PDB entry 7E5S | electron microscopy, 3.60 A resolution | chains A and R of the 19 polymer chains in the assembly

== Chain A ==
Molecule: Spike glycoprotein
Organism: Severe acute respiratory syndrome coronavirus 2
UniProtKB: P0DTC2 (SPIKE_SARS2); residues 1-1208 here = UniProt positions 1-1208
Amino-acid sequence (1281 residues; each row starts with the number of its first residue):
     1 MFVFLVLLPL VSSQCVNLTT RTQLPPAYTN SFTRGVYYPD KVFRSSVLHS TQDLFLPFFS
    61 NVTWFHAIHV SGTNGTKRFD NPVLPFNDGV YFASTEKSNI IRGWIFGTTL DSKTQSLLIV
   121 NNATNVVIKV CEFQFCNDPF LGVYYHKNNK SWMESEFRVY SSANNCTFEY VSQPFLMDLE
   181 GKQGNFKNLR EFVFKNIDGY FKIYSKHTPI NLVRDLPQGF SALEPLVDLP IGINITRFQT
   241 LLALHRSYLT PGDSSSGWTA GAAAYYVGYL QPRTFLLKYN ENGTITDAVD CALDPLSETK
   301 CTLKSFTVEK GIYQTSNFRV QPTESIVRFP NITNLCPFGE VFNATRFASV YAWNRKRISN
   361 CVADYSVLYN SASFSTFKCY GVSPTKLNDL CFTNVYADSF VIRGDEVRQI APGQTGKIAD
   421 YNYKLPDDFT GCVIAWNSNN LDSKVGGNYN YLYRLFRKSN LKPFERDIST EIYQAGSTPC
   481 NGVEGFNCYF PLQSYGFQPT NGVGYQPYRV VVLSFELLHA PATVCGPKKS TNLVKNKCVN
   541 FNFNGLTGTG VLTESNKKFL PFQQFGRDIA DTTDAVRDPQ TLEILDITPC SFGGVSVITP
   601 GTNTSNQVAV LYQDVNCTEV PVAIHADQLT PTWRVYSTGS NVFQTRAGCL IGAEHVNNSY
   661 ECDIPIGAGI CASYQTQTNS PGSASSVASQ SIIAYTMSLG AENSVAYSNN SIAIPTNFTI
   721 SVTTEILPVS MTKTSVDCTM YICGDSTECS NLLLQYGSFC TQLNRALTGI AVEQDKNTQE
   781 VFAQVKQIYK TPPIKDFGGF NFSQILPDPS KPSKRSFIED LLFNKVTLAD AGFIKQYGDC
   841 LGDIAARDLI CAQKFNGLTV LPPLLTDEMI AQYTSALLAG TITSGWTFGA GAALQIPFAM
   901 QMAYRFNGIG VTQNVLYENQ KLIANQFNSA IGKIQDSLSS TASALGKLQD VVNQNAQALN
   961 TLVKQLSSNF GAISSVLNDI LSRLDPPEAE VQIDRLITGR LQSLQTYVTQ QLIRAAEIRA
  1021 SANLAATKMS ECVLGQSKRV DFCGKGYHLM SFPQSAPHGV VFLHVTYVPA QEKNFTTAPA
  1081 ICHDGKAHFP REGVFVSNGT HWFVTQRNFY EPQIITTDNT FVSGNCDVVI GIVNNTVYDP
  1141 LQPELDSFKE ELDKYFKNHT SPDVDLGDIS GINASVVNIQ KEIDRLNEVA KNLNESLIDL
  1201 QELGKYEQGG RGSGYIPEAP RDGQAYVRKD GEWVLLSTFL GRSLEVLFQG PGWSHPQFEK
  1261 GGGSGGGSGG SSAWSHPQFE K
Not modelled in the structure: 1-13, 252-255, 621-640, 677-688, 828-853, 1148-1281
Construct notes: engineered mutation Gly682 (Arg in P0DTC2), Ser683 (Arg in P0DTC2), Ser685 (Arg in P0DTC2), Pro986 (Lys in P0DTC2), Pro987 (Val in P0DTC2); expression tag (1209-1281)
Disulfide bonds: Cys291-Cys301, Cys336-Cys361, Cys379-Cys432, Cys480-Cys488, Cys538-Cys590, Cys617-Cys649, Cys662-Cys671, Cys738-Cys760, Cys743-Cys749, Cys1032-Cys1043, Cys1082-Cys1126
Glycans and other covalent adducts: N-acetylglucosamine (NAG) linked to Asn717, Asn801, Asn1098
Curated features (UniProtKB/Swiss-Prot):
  - region: Asn280 to Cys301 (Putative superantigen), Arg403 to Asp405 (Integrin-binding motif), Asn448 to Phe456 (Immunodominant HLA epitope recognized by the CD8+), Pro681, Ala684 (Putative superantigen), Ser816 to Tyr837 (Fusion peptide 1), Lys835 to Phe855 (Fusion peptide 2), Asp1163 to Glu1202 (Heptad repeat 2)
  - site: Arg815, Ser816 (Cleavage)
  - glycosylation: Asn17 (N-linked (GlcNAc...) (complex) asparagine), Asn61 (N-linked (GlcNAc...) (hybrid) asparagine), Asn74 (N-linked (GlcNAc...) (complex) asparagine), Asn122 (N-linked (GlcNAc...) (hybrid) asparagine), Asn149 (N-linked (GlcNAc...) (complex) asparagine), Asn165 (N-linked (GlcNAc...) (complex) asparagine), Asn234 (N-linked (GlcNAc...) (high mannose) asparagine), Asn282 (N-linked (GlcNAc...) (complex) asparagine), Thr323 (O-linked (GalNAc) threonine), Ser325 (O-linked (HexNAc...) serine), Asn331 (N-linked (GlcNAc...) (complex) asparagine), Asn343 (N-linked (GlcNAc...) (complex) asparagine), Asn603 (N-linked (GlcNAc...) (hybrid) asparagine), Asn616 (N-linked (GlcNAc...) (complex) asparagine), Asn657 (N-linked (GlcNAc...) (complex) asparagine), Thr676 (O-linked (GlcNAc...) threonine), Thr678 (O-linked (GlcNAc...) threonine), Asn709 (N-linked (GlcNAc...) (high mannose) asparagine), Asn717 (N-linked (GlcNAc...) (hybrid) asparagine), Asn801 (N-linked (GlcNAc...) (hybrid) asparagine) and 6 more in UniProt
  - natural variant: Leu5 (L5F: In strain: Iota/B.1.526), Ser13 (S13I: In strain: Epsilon/B.1.427/B.1.429), Leu18 (L18F: In strain: Beta/B.1.351, Gamma/P.1 and 1 more), Thr19 (T19I: In strain: Omicron/BQ.1.1, Omicron/XBB.1.5 and 1 more; T19R: In strain: Delta/B.1.617.2, Omicron/BA.2 and 4 more), Thr20 (T20N: In strain: Gamma/P.1), Leu24 to Ala27 (sequence variant, change not given here; In strain: Omicron/BA.2, Omicron/BA.2.12.1 and 6 more), Pro26 (P26S: In strain: Gamma/P.1), Gln52 (Q52H: In strain: Omicron/EG.5.1), Ala67 (A67V: In strain: Eta/B.1.525, Omicron/BA.1), His69 to Val70 (deletion: In strain: Alpha/B.1.1.7, Eta/B.1.525 and 5 more), Gly75 (G75V: In strain: Lambda/C.37), Thr76 (T76I: In strain: Lambda/C.37), 82 further natural variant entries in UniProt
  - mutagenesis: His69 to Val70 (Increased incorporation of cleaved spike into virions), Asn121 (N121Q: Partial loss of biliverdin affinity), Arg190 (R190K: Partial loss of biliverdin affinity), Asn234 (N234Q: Increased resistance to neutralizing antibodies), Asn331 (N331Q: Reduced viral infectivity), Asn343 (N343Q: Reduced viral infectivity), Leu452 (L452R: Increased resistance to neutralizing antibodies. Decreases HLA binding to NF9 epitope. Increased binding affinity to human ACE2), Tyr453 (Y453F: Decreased HLA binding to NF9 epitope. Increased binding affinity to human ACE2), Ala475 (A475V: Increased resistance to neutralizing antibodies), Val483 (V483A: Increased resistance to neutralizing antibodies), Glu484 (E484D: Increased replication in human TMEM106B overexpressing cells), Phe490 (F490L: Increased resistance to neutralizing antibodies and human covalescent sera neutralization), 12 further mutagenesis entries in UniProt
What the authors report for this chain:
  - mutagenesis - R246I: decreased binding to FC05

== Chain R ==
Molecule: HB27 heavy chain
Organism: Homo sapiens
Amino-acid sequence (223 residues; each row starts with the number of its first residue):
     1 EVKLVESGGG LVKPGGSLRL SCAASGFTFT NYGMSWVRQA PGKRLEWVAE ISSGGSYTYY
    61 PDTVTGRFTI SRDNAKNTLY LQMNSLRAED TAVYYCARFR YGGGGTVDYW GQGTLVTVSS
   121 ASTKGPSVFP LAPSSKSTSG GTAALGCLVK DYFPEPVTVS WNSGALTSGV HTFPAVLQSS
   181 GLYSLSSVVT VPSSSLGTQT YICNVNHKPS NTKVDKKVEP KSC
Not modelled in the structure: 1, 121-223
Disulfide bonds: Cys22-Cys96

== How chain A and chain R interact ==
Pairs across the interface (22; chain A residue first):
  Asn439(A) - Ser52(R)
  Val445(A) - Tyr57(R)
  Gln498(A) - Gly102(R)
  Gln498(A) - Gly103(R)  hydrogen bond (side chain-backbone)
  Gln498(A) - Thr106(R)
  Pro499(A) - Ser52(R)
  Pro499(A) - Tyr57(R)
  Thr500(A) - Glu50(R)
  Thr500(A) - Ile51(R)
  Thr500(A) - Ser52(R)
  Thr500(A) - Phe99(R)
  Asn501(A) - Ser53(R)  hydrogen bond (backbone-side chain)
  Asn501(A) - Gly102(R)  hydrogen bond (side chain-backbone)
  Gly502(A) - Asn31(R)
  Gly502(A) - Ser53(R)
  Val503(A) - Thr30(R)
  Val503(A) - Asn31(R)
  Val503(A) - Ser53(R)  hydrogen bond (backbone-side chain)
  Tyr505(A) - Tyr101(R)  hydrophobic
  Tyr505(A) - Gly102(R)
  Gln506(A) - Ser53(R)  hydrogen bond
  Gln506(A) - Gly54(R)
Also at the interface, not in a pair above, chain A (12 interface residues in all): Asn440, Lys444
Also at the interface, not in a pair above, chain R (14 interface residues in all): Tyr59

== Summary ==
Chain A and chain R form an interface of 12 and 14 residues respectively; the contacts include 5 hydrogen
bonds. Polar contacts include Gln498(A)-Gly103(R), Asn501(A)-Ser53(R) and Asn501(A)-Gly102(R). Covalently
linked N-acetylglucosamine: at Asn717(A), Asn801(A) and Asn1098(A). Curated annotation (UniProt) lists 24
mutagenesis sites on chain A. From the paper: R246I of chain A reduces binding to FC05.
Chain A is Spike glycoprotein (Severe acute respiratory syndrome coronavirus 2) and chain R is HB27 heavy
chain (Homo sapiens); the structure, SARS-CoV-2 S trimer with four-antibody cocktail complex, was determined
by electron microscopy, deposited together with 7E5R.
